Entry 6AGB (electron microscopy, 3.48 A resolution); this record covers chains D and K of the 11 polymer chains in the assembly.

[Chain D]
Molecule: RNases MRP/P 32.9 kDa subunit
Organism: Saccharomyces cerevisiae (strain ATCC 204508 / S288c)
UniProtKB: P38336 (POP4_YEAST); numbering as in UniProt (aligned over 1-279)
Amino-acid sequence (279 residues; row label = number of the first residue in the row):
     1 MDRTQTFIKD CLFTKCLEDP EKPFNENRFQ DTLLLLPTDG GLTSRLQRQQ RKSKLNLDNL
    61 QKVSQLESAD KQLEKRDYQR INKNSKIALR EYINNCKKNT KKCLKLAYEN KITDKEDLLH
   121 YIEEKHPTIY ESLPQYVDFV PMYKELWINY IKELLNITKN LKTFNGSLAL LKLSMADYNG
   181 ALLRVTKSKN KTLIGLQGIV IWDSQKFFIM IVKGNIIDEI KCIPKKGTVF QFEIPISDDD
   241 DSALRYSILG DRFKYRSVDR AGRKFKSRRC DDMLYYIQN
Disordered / not traced: 25-76
Curated features (UniProtKB/Swiss-Prot):
  - modified residue: Ser64 (Phosphoserine)

[Chain K]
Molecule: Ribonuclease P protein subunit RPR2
Organism: Saccharomyces cerevisiae (strain ATCC 204508 / S288c)
Notes: EC 3.1.26.5
UniProtKB: P40571 (RPR2_YEAST); residues 1-144 here = UniProt positions 1-144
Amino-acid sequence (144 residues; row label = number of the first residue in the row):
     1 MGKKAHGGKM KPEIDENGTL LVPPPRTIAN QDHFHRLNYL YQISAYQTRA RQKARTDAHT
    61 PLARNYIKSM DLISKKTKTS LLPTIKRTIC KKCHRLLWTP KKLEITSDGA LSVMCGCGTV
   121 KRFNIGADPN YRTYSEREGN LLNS
Disordered / not traced: 1-16
Bound ions: Zn2+: Cys90, Cys115, Cys117
Curated features (UniProtKB/Swiss-Prot):
  - binding site (Zn(2+)): Cys90, Cys93, Cys115, Cys117

[How chain D and chain K interact]
Pairs across the interface (50):
  Gln79(D) with Cys117(K), hydrogen bond (side chain-backbone)
  Asn82(D) with Arg64(K); Arg95(K)
  Asn84(D) with Lys68(K)
  Ser85(D) with Pro61(K); Arg64(K), hydrogen bond; Asn65(K), hydrogen bond
  Ala88(D) with Pro61(K), hydrophobic; Arg64(K)
  Leu89(D) with Leu62(K), hydrophobic; Asn65(K)
  Tyr92(D) with Ala58(K); His59(K)
  Gln135(D) with Arg55(K)
  Met142(D) with Tyr46(K), hydrophobic; Gln47(K)
  Tyr143(D) with Ile43(K), hydrophobic; Gln47(K), hydrogen bond
  Leu146(D) with Tyr39(K)
  Trp147(D) with Tyr39(K)
  Tyr150(D) with His35(K), hydrogen bond (side chain-backbone); Arg36(K), hydrogen bond (side chain-backbone); Tyr39(K), hydrophobic
  Glu153(D) with His35(K), salt bridge
  Leu154(D) with Asp32(K); His35(K)
  Lys172(D) with Ile28(K); Asp32(K)
  Met175(D) with Ala29(K); Asp32(K); His33(K); Arg36(K), hydrogen bond (backbone-side chain)
  Asp177(D) with Arg36(K), salt bridge; Leu40(K)
  Asn179(D) with Tyr39(K); Leu40(K); Tyr66(K)
  Gly180(D) with Tyr39(K); Ile43(K)
  Val200(D) with Tyr66(K)
  Ile201(D) with Leu62(K); Tyr66(K), hydrogen bond (backbone-side chain)
  Trp202(D) with Asn65(K)
  Ser257(D) with Arg36(K), hydrogen bond (backbone-side chain); Ser69(K), hydrogen bond
  Val258(D) with Leu72(K), hydrophobic; Lys76(K)
  Arg260(D) with Arg36(K)
  Ala261(D) with His33(K); Arg36(K)
Interface residues without a listed pair, chain D (31 interface residues in all): Lys86, Tyr130, Ala176, Asp259
Interface residues without a listed pair, chain K (27 interface residues in all): Ala50, Ile73

[Summary]
The interface between chain D and chain K involves 31 residues on one side and 27 on the other; the contacts
include 10 hydrogen bonds and 2 salt bridges. Among the polar pairs are Glu153(D)-His35(K), Asp177(D)-Arg36(K)
and Gln79(D)-Cys117(K).
Here chain D is RNases MRP/P 32.9 kDa subunit and chain K is Ribonuclease P protein subunit RPR2, both from
Saccharomyces cerevisiae (strain ATCC 204508 / S288c). Entry 6AGB (Cryo-EM structure of yeast Ribonuclease P)
was determined by electron microscopy (same publication as 6AH3).
